Entry 6EZM (electron microscopy, 3.20 A resolution); this record covers chains G and J of the 24 polymer chains in the assembly.

== Chain G (and J) ==
Name: Imidazoleglycerol-phosphate dehydratase
From: Saccharomyces cerevisiae (strain ATCC 204508 / S288c)
Notes: EC 4.2.1.19; chain J of this document is another copy of the same molecule, construct and numbering; everything in this record applies to it too
UniProt: P06633 (HIS7_YEAST); numbering as in UniProt (aligned over 1-220)
Amino-acid sequence (220 residues; each row starts with the number of its first residue):
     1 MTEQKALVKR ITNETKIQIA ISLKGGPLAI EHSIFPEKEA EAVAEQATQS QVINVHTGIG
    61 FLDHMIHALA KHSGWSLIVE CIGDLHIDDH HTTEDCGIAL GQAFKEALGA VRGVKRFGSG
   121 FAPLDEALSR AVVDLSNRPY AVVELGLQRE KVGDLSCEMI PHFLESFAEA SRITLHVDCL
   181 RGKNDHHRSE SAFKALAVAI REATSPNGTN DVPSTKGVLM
Not modelled in the structure: 1-2, 39-43, 220
Ion coordination: Mn2+ site 1: His-64, His-186, Glu-190 (together with (R)-c348) (shared with 1 residue of chain W); Mn2+ site 2: His-90, Glu-94, His-162 (together with (R)-c348) (shared with 1 residue of chain P); Mn2+ site 3: His-91 (together with (R)-c348) (shared with 3 residues of chain P); Mn2+ site 4: His-187 (together with (R)-c348) (shared with 3 residues of chain W)
Residues lining bound ligands:
  - (R)-c348 (5LD; [(2R)-2-hydroxy-3-(1H-1,2,4-triazol-1-yl)propyl]phosphonic acid), molecule 1: Glu-14, His-90, His-91, Glu-94
  - (R)-c348 (5LD), molecule 2: His-64, Leu-124, His-186, His-187, Glu-190, Lys-194
  - (R)-c348 (5LD), molecule 3: Arg-116, Arg-138, Ser-214, Thr-215, Lys-216
UniProt features mapped onto this chain:
  - binding site (substrate): Glu-14, His-64 to His-72, His-90 to Glu-94, Arg-116, Arg-138, His-186 to Lys-194, Ser-214 to Lys-216
  - binding site (Mn(2+)): His-64, His-90, His-91, Glu-94, His-162, His-186, His-187, Glu-190
  - natural variant: Val-8 (V8I: In strain: CLIB 219), Ile-30 (I30L: In strain: CLIB 219, CLIB 410 and 2 more), Thr-92 (T92A: In strain: YIIc12 and YIIc17 haplotype Ha1), Lys-216 (K216N: In strain: YIIc17 haplotype Ha2)
What the authors report for this chain:
  - self-association interface (contacts with another copy of this molecule); pairs are residue here / residue on that copy: Gln-46/Thr-215 (hydrogen bond), Ser-50/Asp-211

== Chain G / chain J interface ==
Pairs across the interface (37; chain G residue first):
  Gln-46(G) with Thr-215(J)
  Thr-48(G) with Asp-211(J)
  Ser-50(G) with Asp-211(J), hydrogen bond
  His-64(G) with Thr-215(J)
  His-67(G) with Thr-215(J)
  Lys-71(G) with Asp-211(J), salt bridge; Val-212(J), hydrogen bond (side chain-backbone); Pro-213(J); Ser-214(J)
  His-72(G) with Arg-116(J), hydrogen bond; Phe-117(J); Pro-213(J), hydrogen bond (side chain-backbone)
  Phe-121(G) with Ser-119(J); Phe-121(J), hydrophobic; Val-132(J), hydrophobic
  Ala-122(G) with Phe-117(J), hydrophobic
  Pro-123(G) with Val-132(J); Asp-134(J); His-176(J)
  Leu-124(G) with Arg-138(J)
  Asp-125(G) with Arg-138(J); Tyr-140(J); Thr-174(J)
  Glu-126(G) with Tyr-140(J), hydrogen bond; Val-142(J); His-176(J), hydrogen bond (backbone-side chain)
  Ala-127(G) with His-176(J)
  Leu-128(G) with Val-132(J), hydrophobic; His-176(J)
  Leu-180(G) with Arg-130(J)
  Arg-181(G) with Arg-130(J); Val-142(J); Glu-144(J); His-176(J); Asp-178(J), salt bridge
  Lys-194(G) with Phe-117(J)
  Arg-201(G) with Asn-207(J)
Interface residues without a listed pair, chain G (23 interface residues in all): Gln-51, Ala-68, Arg-130, Val-198
Interface residues without a listed pair, chain J (22 interface residues in all): Val-133, Thr-209

== Overview ==
23 residues of chain G face 22 of chain J across their interface, with 6 hydrogen bonds and 2 salt bridges.
Among the polar pairs are Lys-71(G)/Asp-211(J), Arg-181(G)/Asp-178(J) and Ser-50(G)/Asp-211(J). Ligands of
chain G: 3 copies of (R)-c348. The paper reports a self-association interface involving Gln-46(G) and
Ser-50(G).
Chain G and chain J are both Imidazoleglycerol-phosphate dehydratase (Saccharomyces cerevisiae (strain ATCC
204508 / S288c)); the structure, Imidazoleglycerol-phosphate dehydratase from Saccharomyces cerevisiae, was
determined by electron microscopy together with 6EZJ from the same study.
